PDB entry 1YM2 | X-ray diffraction, 2.05 A resolution | chains A and X

[Chain A]
Protein: Beta-secretase 1
Organism: Homo sapiens
Notes: EC 3.4.23.46
Reference sequence: P56817 (BAE1_HUMAN); residues -13 to 386 here correspond to UniProt positions 48-447 (UniProt number = residue number + 61)
Amino-acid sequence (402 residues; numbered -15 to 386; the number before each row is that of its first residue; numbers below 1 keep their minus sign (Gly-15 is residue -15)):
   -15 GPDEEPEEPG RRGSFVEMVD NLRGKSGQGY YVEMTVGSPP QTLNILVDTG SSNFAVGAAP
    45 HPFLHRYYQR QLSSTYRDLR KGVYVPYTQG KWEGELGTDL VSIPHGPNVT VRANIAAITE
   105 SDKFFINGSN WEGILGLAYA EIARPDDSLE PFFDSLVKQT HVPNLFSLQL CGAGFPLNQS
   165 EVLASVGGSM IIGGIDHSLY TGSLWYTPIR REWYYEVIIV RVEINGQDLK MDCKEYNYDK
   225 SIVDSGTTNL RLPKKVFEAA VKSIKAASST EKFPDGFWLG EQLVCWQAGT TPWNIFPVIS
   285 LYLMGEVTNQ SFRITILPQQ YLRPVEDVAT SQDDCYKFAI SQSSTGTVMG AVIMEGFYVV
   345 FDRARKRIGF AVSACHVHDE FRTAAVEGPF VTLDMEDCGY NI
Disordered / not traced: -15 to -3, 158-169, 386
Construct notes: expression tag (-15 to -14)
UniProt features mapped onto this chain:
  - active site: Asp32, Asp228
  - modified residue (N6-acetyllysine): Lys65, Lys214, Lys218, Lys224, Lys238, Lys239, Lys246
  - glycosylation (N-linked (GlcNAc...) asparagine): Asn92, Asn111, Asn162, Asn293
Disulfides: Cys155-Cys359, Cys217-Cys382, Cys269-Cys319

[Chain X]
Protein: Nvp-AUR200 inhibitor
Amino-acid sequence (6 residues; each row starts with the number of its first residue):
     1 XLMXVX
Modified residues: ACE (acetyl group) at position 1; 24O ((1R,2R)-2-[(1S,2S)-2-amino-1-hydroxy-4-methylpentyl]-4-oxocyclopentanecarboxylic acid) at position 4; LYT (butylamine) at position 6

[Interface between chain A and chain X]
Pairs across the interface (35; chain A residue first):
  Gly11(A) with Leu2(X)
  Gln12(A) with Leu2(X)
  Gly13(A) with Leu2(X)
  Leu30(A) with Leu2(X), hydrophobic
  Asp32(A) with 24O_4(X)
  Gly34(A) with 24O_4(X); Val5(X), hydrogen bond (backbone-backbone)
  Ser35(A) with Val5(X)
  Val69(A) with Val5(X), hydrophobic
  Pro70(A) with Val5(X); LYT_6(X), hydrogen bond (backbone-backbone)
  Tyr71(A) with Met3(X); 24O_4(X); Val5(X); LYT_6(X)
  Thr72(A) with Met3(X); 24O_4(X), hydrogen bond (backbone-backbone)
  Gln73(A) with Met3(X), hydrogen bond (backbone-backbone); 24O_4(X)
  Phe108(A) with 24O_4(X)
  Ile110(A) with Leu2(X), hydrophobic
  Ile126(A) with Val5(X)
  Tyr198(A) with Val5(X), hydrogen bond (side chain-backbone)
  Ile226(A) with 24O_4(X)
  Asp228(A) with 24O_4(X)
  Gly230(A) with Leu2(X); Met3(X); 24O_4(X), hydrogen bond (backbone-backbone)
  Thr231(A) with Leu2(X); Met3(X); 24O_4(X)
  Thr232(A) with ACE_1(X); Leu2(X), hydrogen bond (side chain-backbone)
  Arg235(A) with Met3(X)
  Val332(A) with 24O_4(X)
Interface residues without a listed pair, chain A (26 interface residues in all): Trp115, Ile118, Arg128

[Overview]
26 residues of chain A face 6 of chain X across their interface; the contacts include 7 hydrogen bonds. Polar
pairs include Tyr198(A)-Val5(X), Thr232(A)-Leu2(X) and Gly34(A)-Val5(X). UniProt lists active-site residues
Asp32(A) and Asp228(A) on chain A.
Here chain A is Beta-secretase 1 (Homo sapiens) and chain X is Nvp-AUR200 inhibitor. Entry 1YM2 (Crystal
structure of human beta secretase complexed with NVP-AUR200) was determined by X-ray diffraction (same
publication as 1YM4).
